PDB entry 8S82 | electron microscopy, 2.92 A resolution | chains K and C of the 4 polymer chains in the assembly

# Chain K
Molecule: ATP-dependent DNA helicase II subunit 1
From: Saccharomyces cerevisiae
UniProtKB: P32807 (KU70_YEAST); residues -26 to 575 here correspond to UniProt positions 1-602 (UniProt number = residue number + 27)
Amino-acid sequence (602 residues; each row starts with the number of its first residue; numbers below 1 keep their minus sign (Met-26 is residue -26)):
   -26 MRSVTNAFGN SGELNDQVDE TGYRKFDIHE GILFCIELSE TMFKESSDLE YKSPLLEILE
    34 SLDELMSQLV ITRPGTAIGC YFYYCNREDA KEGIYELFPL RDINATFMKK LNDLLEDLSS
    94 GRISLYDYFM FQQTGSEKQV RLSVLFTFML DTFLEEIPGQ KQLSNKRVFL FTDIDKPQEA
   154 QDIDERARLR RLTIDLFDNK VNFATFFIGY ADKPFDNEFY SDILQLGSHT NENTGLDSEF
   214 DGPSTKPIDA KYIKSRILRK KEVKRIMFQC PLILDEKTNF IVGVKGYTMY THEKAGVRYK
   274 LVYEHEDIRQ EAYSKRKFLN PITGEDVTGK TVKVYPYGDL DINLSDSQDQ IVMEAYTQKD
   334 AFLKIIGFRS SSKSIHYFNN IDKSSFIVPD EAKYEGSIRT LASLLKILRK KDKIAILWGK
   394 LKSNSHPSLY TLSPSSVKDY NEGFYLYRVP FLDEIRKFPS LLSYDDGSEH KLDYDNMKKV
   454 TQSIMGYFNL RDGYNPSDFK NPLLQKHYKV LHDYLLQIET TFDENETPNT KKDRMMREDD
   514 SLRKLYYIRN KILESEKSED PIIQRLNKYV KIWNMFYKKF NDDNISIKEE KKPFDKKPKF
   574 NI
Unresolved in the structure: -26 to 0, 558-575
UniProt features mapped onto this chain:
  - modified residue (Phosphoserine): Ser343, Ser344, Ser345

# Chain C
Molecule: 21-nt DNA strand
Sequence (21 nucleotides; row label = number of the first residue in the row):
     1 ACACACACAC CCACACACCA C

# How chain K and chain C interact
Residue-residue contacts (17; chain K residue first):
  Ile1(K) with DC2(C), base contact; DA3(C), sugar contact
  Arg46(K) with DC4(C), salt bridge to the phosphate
  Lys134(K) with DA3(C), salt bridge to the phosphate
  Arg238(K) with DA3(C), base contact; DC4(C), base contact; DA5(C), sugar contact
  Thr264(K) with DA5(C), hydrogen bond to the phosphate
  Arg271(K) with DC4(C), salt bridge to the phosphate
  Lys306(K) with DC8(C), hydrogen bond to the phosphate; DA9(C), salt bridge to the phosphate
  Lys356(K) with DC6(C), salt bridge to the phosphate
  Asn397(K) with DA7(C), sugar contact
  Ser398(K) with DA7(C), sugar contact
  His399(K) with DA7(C), hydrogen bond to the phosphate; DC8(C), salt bridge to the phosphate
  Arg421(K) with DA7(C), salt bridge to the phosphate
Other interface residues (no listed pair), chain K (13 interface residues in all): Pro47

# In short
13 residues of chain K and 8 residues of chain C are in contact, with 3 hydrogen bonds and 7 salt bridges.
Polar contacts include Thr264(K)-DA5(C), Lys306(K)-DC8(C) and His399(K)-DA7(C).
Chain K is ATP-dependent DNA helicase II subunit 1 (Saccharomyces cerevisiae) and chain C is a 21-nt DNA
strand; the structure, Restriction on Ku Inward Translocation Caps Telomere Ends, was determined by electron
microscopy (same publication as 8S8P).
